3GJ5 - chains A and B; structure by X-ray diffraction, 1.79 A resolution.

# Chain A
Molecule: GTP-binding nuclear protein Ran
Organism: Homo sapiens
Reference sequence: P62826 (RAN_HUMAN); numbering as in UniProt (aligned over 2-216)
Chain sequence (221 residues; numbered -4 to 216; the number before each row is that of its first residue; numbers below 1 keep their minus sign (Gly-4 is residue -4)):
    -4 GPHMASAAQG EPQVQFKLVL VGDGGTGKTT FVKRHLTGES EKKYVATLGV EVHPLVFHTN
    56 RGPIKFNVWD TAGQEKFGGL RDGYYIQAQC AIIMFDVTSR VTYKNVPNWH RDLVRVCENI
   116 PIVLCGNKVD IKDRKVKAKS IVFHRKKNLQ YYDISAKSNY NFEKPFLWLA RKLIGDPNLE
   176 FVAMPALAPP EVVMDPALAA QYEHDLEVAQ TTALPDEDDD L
Disordered / not traced: -4 to 7, 209-216
Differences from the reference sequence: expression tag (-4 to 1); engineered mutation Ser35 (Phe in P62826)
Bound ions: Mg2+: Thr24 (together with GDP)
Residues lining bound ligands: GDP (guanosine-5'-diphosphate): Asp18, Gly19, Gly20, Thr21, Gly22, Lys23, Thr24, Thr25, Glu70, Asn122, Lys123, Asp125, Ile126, Ser150, Ala151, Lys152
Swiss-Prot annotation at these positions:
  - region: Lys37 to Val45 (Switch-I), Gly68 to Gln84 (Switch-II), Asp211 to Leu216 (Interaction with RANBP1)
  - binding site (GTP): Asp18 to Thr25, Glu36 to Thr42, Gly68, Asn122 to Asp125, Ser150 to Lys152
  - site: Gln69 (Essential for GTP hydrolysis)
  - modified residue: Ala2 (N-acetylalanine), Thr24 (Phosphothreonine), Lys37 (N6-acetyllysine), Lys60 (N6-acetyllysine), Lys71 (N6-acetyllysine), Lys99 (N6-acetyllysine), Lys134 (N6-acetyllysine), Lys159 (N6-acetyllysine)
  - cross-link (Glycyl lysine isopeptide (Lys-Gly)): Lys71 (interchain with G-Cter in SUMO2), Lys152 (interchain with G-Cter in SUMO2)

# Chain B
Molecule: Nuclear pore complex protein Nup153
Organism: Rattus norvegicus
Notes: fragment: Nup153 - Zinc finger module 4:
Reference sequence: P49791 (NU153_RAT); residue numbers follow UniProt; this construct covers 848-876
Chain sequence (34 residues; each row starts with the number of its first residue):
   843 GPLGSGSWDC EVCLVQNKAD STKCIACESA KPGT
Disordered / not traced: 843-847, 874-876
Differences from the reference sequence: expression tag (843-847)
Bound ions: Zn2+: Cys852, Cys855, Cys866, Cys869
Swiss-Prot annotation at these positions:
  - binding site (Zn(2+)): Cys852, Cys855, Cys866, Cys869

# Interface between chain A and chain B
Residue-residue contacts (20; chain A residue first):
  Gln10(A) - Asp851(B)
  Lys12(A) - Val857(B)
  Lys38(A) - Val854(B)
  Lys38(A) - Leu856(B)
  Val40(A) - Val854(B)
  Val40(A) - Cys855(B)  hydrophobic
  Val40(A) - Cys869(B)  hydrophobic
  Thr42(A) - Cys869(B)  hydrogen bond (side chain-backbone)
  Leu43(A) - Ala868(B)
  Leu43(A) - Cys869(B)  hydrophobic
  Val47(A) - Leu856(B)  hydrophobic
  Asn62(A) - Leu856(B)
  Trp64(A) - Cys855(B)  hydrophobic
  Trp64(A) - Val857(B)  hydrophobic
  Trp64(A) - Ala868(B)  hydrophobic
  Gly78(A) - Ala868(B)
  Ile81(A) - Ile867(B)
  Ile81(A) - Ala868(B)  hydrophobic
  Gln82(A) - Val857(B)
  Gln82(A) - Ile867(B)
Interface residues without a listed pair, chain A (13 interface residues in all): Tyr39
Interface residues without a listed pair, chain B (10 interface residues in all): Glu853, Gln858
The authors on this interface:
  - interface residues, chain A: Lys38(A), Thr42(A)

# Summary
13 residues of chain A face 10 of chain B across their interface; the contacts include 1 hydrogen bond. Its
one hydrogen-bonded contact is Thr42(A)-Cys869(B). Chain A binds GDP. UniProt lists 23 GTP-binding residues on
chain A; 4 Zn2+-binding residues on chain B. From the paper: interface residues Lys38(A) and Thr42(A).
Here chain A is GTP-binding nuclear protein Ran (Homo sapiens) and chain B is Nuclear pore complex protein
Nup153 (Rattus norvegicus). Entry 3GJ5 (Crystal structure of human RanGDP-Nup153ZnF4 complex) was determined
by X-ray diffraction (same publication as 3GJ3, 3GJ4, 3GJ6, 3GJ7 and 3GJ8).
